PDB entry 3HR5 | X-ray diffraction, 2.40 A resolution | chains J and V of the 3 polymer chains in the assembly

== Chain J ==
Molecule: Fab h47H4 heavy chain
Organism: Mus musculus
Notes: antibody fragment or engineered binder
Amino-acid sequence (226 residues; each row starts with the number of its first residue):
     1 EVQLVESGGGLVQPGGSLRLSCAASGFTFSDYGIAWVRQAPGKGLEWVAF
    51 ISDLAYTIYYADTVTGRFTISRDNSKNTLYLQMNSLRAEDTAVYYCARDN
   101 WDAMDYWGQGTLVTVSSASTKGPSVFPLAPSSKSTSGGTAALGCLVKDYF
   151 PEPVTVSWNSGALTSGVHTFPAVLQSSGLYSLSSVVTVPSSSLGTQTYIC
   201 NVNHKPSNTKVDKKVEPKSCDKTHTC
Disordered / not traced: 221-226
Disulfide bonds: Cys22-Cys96, Cys144-Cys200

== Chain V ==
Molecule: M1prime-derived peptide
Amino-acid sequence (35 residues; row label = number of the first residue in the row):
     6 SAQSQRAPDRVLCHSGQQQGLPRAAGGSVPHPRCH
Disordered / not traced: 6, 17-40

== Interface between chain J and chain V ==
Contacting residue pairs (19; chain J residue first):
  Asp31(J) - Arg15(V)  salt bridge
  Ser52(J) - Gln10(V)
  Ser52(J) - Asp14(V)  hydrogen bond
  Asp53(J) - Pro13(V)
  Asp53(J) - Asp14(V)  hydrogen bond (side chain-backbone)
  Asp53(J) - Arg15(V)  salt bridge
  Leu54(J) - Asp14(V)  hydrogen bond (backbone-side chain)
  Ala55(J) - Asp14(V)  hydrogen bond (backbone-side chain)
  Tyr56(J) - Asp14(V)  hydrogen bond (backbone-side chain)
  Thr57(J) - Gln10(V)  hydrogen bond
  Tyr59(J) - Ser9(V)
  Tyr59(J) - Gln10(V)  hydrogen bond (side chain-backbone)
  Asp99(J) - Arg11(V)  salt bridge
  Trp101(J) - Gln10(V)
  Trp101(J) - Arg11(V)  hydrogen bond (backbone-side chain)
  Trp101(J) - Ala12(V)
  Trp101(J) - Pro13(V)  hydrophobic
  Asp102(J) - Arg11(V)  hydrogen bond (backbone-side chain)
  Ala103(J) - Arg11(V)
Other interface residues (no listed pair), chain J (13 interface residues in all): Ser30
Other interface residues (no listed pair), chain V (8 interface residues in all): Gln8

== Overview ==
13 residues of chain J and 8 residues of chain V are in contact, with 9 hydrogen bonds and 3 salt bridges.
Polar contacts include Asp31(J)-Arg15(V), Asp53(J)-Arg15(V) and Asp99(J)-Arg11(V).
Chain J is Fab h47H4 heavy chain (Mus musculus) and chain V is M1prime-derived peptide; the structure, M1prime
peptide from IgE bound by humanized antibody 47H4 Fab, was determined by X-ray diffraction.
